PDB entry 7DA0 | X-ray diffraction, 1.25 A resolution | chains B and C

[Chain B]
Name: Centromere protein S
Organism: Gallus gallus
UniProt: E1BSW7 (CENPS_CHICK); numbering as in UniProt (aligned over 2-106)
Chain sequence (107 residues; numbered 0 to 106; the number before each row is that of its first residue; numbering starts at 0):
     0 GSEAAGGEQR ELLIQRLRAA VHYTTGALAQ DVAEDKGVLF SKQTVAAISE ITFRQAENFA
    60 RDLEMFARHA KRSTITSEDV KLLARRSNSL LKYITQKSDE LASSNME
Unresolved in the structure: 0-6, 102-106
Differences from the reference sequence: expression tag (0-1); engineered mutation A26 (Cys in E1BSW7), A28 (Cys in E1BSW7), A55 (Cys in E1BSW7)

[Chain C]
Name: Centromere protein X
Organism: Gallus gallus
UniProt: P0DJH7 (CENPX_CHICK); residues 2-80 here = UniProt positions 2-80
Chain sequence (81 residues; row label = number of the first residue in the row; numbering starts at 0):
     0 GYEEREGGFR KETVERLLRL HFRDGRTRVN GDALLLMAEL LKVFVREAAA RAARQAQAED
    60 LEKVDIEHVE KVLPQLLLDF V
Unresolved in the structure: 0-6
Differences from the reference sequence: expression tag (0-1)

[How chain B and chain C interact]
Contacting residue pairs (87; chain B residue first):
  R9(B) - L19(C)  hydrogen bond (side chain-backbone)
  L12(B) - L19(C)  hydrophobic
  I13(B) - L19(C)  hydrophobic
  L16(B) - R15(C)
  L16(B) - L16(C)  hydrophobic
  L16(B) - L19(C)  hydrophobic
  V20(B) - L16(C)  hydrophobic
  T23(B) - G7(C)
  T23(B) - F8(C)
  L27(B) - V44(C)  hydrophobic
  L27(B) - R45(C)
  D30(B) - R45(C)  salt bridge
  V31(B) - A49(C)  hydrophobic
  K35(B) - Q56(C)  hydrogen bond (backbone-side chain)
  V37(B) - A52(C)  hydrophobic
  V37(B) - Q56(C)
  V37(B) - E61(C)
  V37(B) - V63(C)  hydrophobic
  L38(B) - E61(C)  hydrogen bond (backbone-backbone)
  L38(B) - K62(C)
  L38(B) - V63(C)  hydrogen bond (backbone-backbone)
  F39(B) - A48(C)
  F39(B) - V63(C)  hydrophobic
  S40(B) - K62(C)
  S40(B) - V63(C)  hydrogen bond (side chain-backbone)
  Q42(B) - I65(C)
  T43(B) - V63(C)  hydrogen bond (side chain-backbone)
  T43(B) - D64(C)
  T43(B) - I65(C)  hydrogen bond (side chain-backbone)
  T43(B) - V68(C)
  I47(B) - V68(C)  hydrophobic
  I50(B) - F43(C)  hydrophobic
  I50(B) - V68(C)  hydrophobic
  I50(B) - L72(C)  hydrophobic
  T51(B) - F43(C)
  T51(B) - V44(C)
  F52(B) - L16(C)  hydrophobic
  F52(B) - L19(C)  hydrophobic
  R53(B) - L76(C)
  Q54(B) - F43(C)
  Q54(B) - L76(C)
  Q54(B) - V80(C)
  E56(B) - H20(C)  salt bridge
  F58(B) - M36(C)  hydrophobic
  F58(B) - L40(C)  hydrophobic
  F58(B) - F79(C)
  A59(B) - L17(C)  hydrophobic
  A59(B) - H20(C)
  A59(B) - F21(C)
  R60(B) - H20(C)
  L62(B) - M36(C)  hydrophobic
  E63(B) - F21(C)
  E63(B) - R22(C)  hydrogen bond (side chain-backbone)
  E63(B) - D23(C)  hydrogen bond (side chain-backbone)
  E63(B) - T26(C)  hydrogen bond
  R67(B) - R25(C)
  S72(B) - R25(C)
  S72(B) - T26(C)
  S72(B) - R27(C)  hydrogen bond (backbone-backbone)
  T73(B) - R27(C)
  T73(B) - N29(C)
  I74(B) - F21(C)  hydrophobic
  I74(B) - T26(C)
  I74(B) - R27(C)  hydrogen bond (backbone-backbone)
  I74(B) - V28(C)
  I74(B) - N29(C)  hydrogen bond (backbone-backbone)
  I74(B) - A32(C)
  T75(B) - N29(C)
  T75(B) - A32(C)
  S76(B) - L35(C)
  V79(B) - A32(C)  hydrophobic
  V79(B) - L35(C)  hydrophobic
  V79(B) - M36(C)  hydrophobic
  L82(B) - M36(C)  hydrophobic
  L82(B) - L39(C)  hydrophobic
  R84(B) - V80(C)
  R85(B) - V80(C)
  L89(B) - L39(C)  hydrophobic
  L89(B) - F79(C)  hydrophobic
  Y92(B) - E38(C)  hydrogen bond
  Y92(B) - V42(C)  hydrophobic
  I93(B) - L35(C)
  K96(B) - L35(C)
  K96(B) - E38(C)
  S97(B) - L35(C)
  L100(B) - D31(C)
  L100(B) - L34(C)  hydrophobic
Also at the interface, not in a pair above, chain B (51 interface residues in all): A19, T24, A28, G36, A46, A55, S86
Also at the interface, not in a pair above, chain C (45 interface residues in all): T12, K41, A47, D78

[In short]
51 residues of chain B face 45 of chain C across their interface, with 14 hydrogen bonds and 2 salt bridges.
Polar contacts include D30(B)-R45(C), E56(B)-H20(C) and R9(B)-L19(C).
Chain B is Centromere protein S and chain C is Centromere protein X, both from Gallus gallus; the structure,
High-resolution crystal structure of the chicken MHF complex, was determined by X-ray diffraction together
with 7DA1 and 7DA2 from the same study.
